Entry 7NYY (electron microscopy, 6.80 A resolution (low resolution: residue-level contacts below are approximate; hydrogen-bond / salt-bridge calls are withheld)); this record covers chains C and D of the 8 polymer chains in the assembly.

# Chain C (and D)
Molecule: Chromosome partition protein MukF
Organism: Photorhabdus thracensis
Notes: chain D of this document is another copy of the same molecule, construct and numbering; everything in this record applies to it too
Reference sequence: A0A0F7LMQ4 (A0A0F7LMQ4_9GAMM); residues 1-440 here = UniProt positions 1-440
Amino-acid sequence (440 residues; numbered 1 to 440; the number before each row is that of its first residue):
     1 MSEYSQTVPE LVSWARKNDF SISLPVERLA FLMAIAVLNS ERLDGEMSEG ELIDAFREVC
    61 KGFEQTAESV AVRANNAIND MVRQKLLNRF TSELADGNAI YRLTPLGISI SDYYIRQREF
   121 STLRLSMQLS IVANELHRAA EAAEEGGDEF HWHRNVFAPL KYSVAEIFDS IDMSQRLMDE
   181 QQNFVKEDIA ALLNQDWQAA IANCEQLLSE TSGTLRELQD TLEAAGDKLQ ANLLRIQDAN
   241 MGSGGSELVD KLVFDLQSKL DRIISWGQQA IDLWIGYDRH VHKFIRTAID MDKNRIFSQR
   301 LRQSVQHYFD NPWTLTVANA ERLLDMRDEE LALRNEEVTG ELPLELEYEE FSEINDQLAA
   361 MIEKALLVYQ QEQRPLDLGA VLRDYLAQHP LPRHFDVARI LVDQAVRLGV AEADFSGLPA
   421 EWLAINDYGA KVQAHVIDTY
Not modelled in the structure: 1-9, 23-118 (chain D: 1-21, 116-440)

# Interface between chain C and chain D
Contacting residue pairs (33):
  Val-12(C) / Val-59(D)
  Val-12(C) / Gly-62(D)
  Val-12(C) / Phe-63(D)
  Ala-15(C) / Ala-30(D)
  Arg-16(C) / Phe-63(D)
  Phe-20(C) / Val-26(D)
  Phe-20(C) / Leu-29(D)
  Ser-21(C) / Leu-24(D)
  Ser-21(C) / Pro-25(D)
  Ser-21(C) / Val-26(D)
  Ser-21(C) / Leu-29(D)
  Ile-22(C) / Ser-23(D)
  Ile-22(C) / Leu-24(D)
  Ile-22(C) / Pro-25(D)
  Met-173(C) / Pro-105(D)
  Met-173(C) / Ile-108(D)
  Arg-176(C) / Asn-39(D)
  Arg-176(C) / Arg-102(D)
  Arg-176(C) / Leu-103(D)
  Arg-176(C) / Pro-105(D)
  Asp-179(C) / Arg-102(D)
  Gln-182(C) / Phe-90(D)
  Asn-183(C) / Asn-88(D)
  Asn-183(C) / Phe-90(D)
  Lys-186(C) / Phe-90(D)
  Arg-262(C) / Asp-44(D)
  Arg-262(C) / Gly-45(D)
  Ser-265(C) / Asp-44(D)
  Trp-266(C) / Phe-90(D)
  Trp-266(C) / Arg-102(D)
  Leu-273(C) / Phe-90(D)
  Leu-273(C) / Thr-91(D)
  Leu-273(C) / Ser-92(D)
Other interface residues (no listed pair), chain C (24 interface residues in all): Leu-11, Asp-19, Asp-172, Gln-175, Leu-177, Glu-180, Ser-258, Gln-269
Other interface residues (no listed pair), chain D (26 interface residues in all): Met-33, Val-37, Leu-43, Glu-58, Arg-89, Ile-100

# Overview
The interface between chain C and chain D involves 24 residues on one side and 26 on the other.
Both chains are Chromosome partition protein MukF (Photorhabdus thracensis). Entry 7NYY (Cryo-EM structure of
the MukBEF monomer) was determined by electron microscopy together with 7NYW, 7NYX, 7NYZ, 7NZ0, 7NZ2, 7NZ3 and
7NZ4 from the same study.
